PDB entry 8QRE | X-ray diffraction, 2.30 A resolution | chains D and H of the 6 polymer chains in the assembly

# Chain D (and H)
Molecule: Cholera enterotoxin subunit B
From: Vibrio cholerae O1
Notes: chain H of this document is another copy of the same molecule, construct and numbering; everything in this record applies to it too
Reference sequence: P01556 (CHTB_VIBCH); residues 1-103 here correspond to UniProt positions 22-124 (UniProt number = residue number + 21)
Chain sequence (103 residues; numbered 1 to 103; the number before each row is that of its first residue):
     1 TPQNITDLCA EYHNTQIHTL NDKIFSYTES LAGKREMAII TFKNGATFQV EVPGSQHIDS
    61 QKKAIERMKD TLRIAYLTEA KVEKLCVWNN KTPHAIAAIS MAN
Differences from the reference sequence: engineered mutation His18 (Tyr39 in P01556), Thr47 (Ile68 in P01556)
Disulfide bonds: Cys9-Cys86
Metal / ion sites: Na+: Cys9, Tyr12, Thr15
Small-molecule neighbours: beta-D-galactopyranose (GAL): Asn14, Glu51, Gln56, His57, Gln61, Trp88, Asn90, Lys91

# Interface between chain D and chain H
Residue-residue contacts (60; chain D residue first):
  Lys23(D) with Asn103(H), hydrogen bond
  Ile24(D) with Asn103(H)
  Phe25(D) with Ala102(H); Asn103(H)
  Ser26(D) with Met101(H)
  Tyr27(D) with Ser100(H); Met101(H), hydrogen bond (backbone-backbone)
  Thr28(D) with Ile99(H); Ser100(H)
  Glu29(D) with Arg67(H); Met68(H), hydrogen bond (side chain-backbone); Thr71(H), hydrogen bond; Ala98(H); Ile99(H), hydrogen bond (backbone-backbone)
  Ser30(D) with Leu8(H); Ala97(H); Ala98(H)
  Leu31(D) with Gln61(H), hydrogen bond (backbone-side chain); Ala64(H), hydrophobic; Met68(H), hydrophobic; Trp88(H), hydrophobic; Ile96(H); Ala97(H), hydrogen bond (backbone-backbone)
  Ala32(D) with Tyr12(H); Gln61(H); Ala97(H)
  Gly33(D) with Tyr12(H), hydrogen bond (backbone-side chain); Ile58(H); Gln61(H)
  Lys34(D) with Ile58(H)
  Arg35(D) with Thr1(H); Pro2(H); Leu8(H); Glu11(H), salt bridge; Tyr12(H)
  Glu36(D) with Ile58(H); Ser60(H), hydrogen bond; Gln61(H)
  Met37(D) with Thr1(H)
  Ile39(D) with Pro2(H); Gln3(H)
  Thr47(D) with Gln3(H)
  Gln49(D) with Thr1(H)
  Glu66(D) with Lys63(H); Arg67(H), salt bridge
  Lys69(D) with Arg67(H)
  Asp70(D) with Arg67(H), salt bridge
  Arg73(D) with Arg67(H); Asp70(H); Thr71(H), hydrogen bond
  Tyr76(D) with Met101(H); Ala102(H), hydrogen bond (side chain-backbone); Asn103(H)
  Leu77(D) with Ile74(H), hydrophobic; Ala80(H), hydrophobic
  Thr92(D) with Thr1(H); Gln3(H)
  Pro93(D) with Thr1(H); Pro2(H); Gln3(H)
Also at the interface, not in a pair above, chain D (28 interface residues in all): Pro53, Glu79
Also at the interface, not in a pair above, chain H (30 interface residues in all): Asn4, Ile5, Ile65, Thr78

# Overview
28 residues of chain D face 30 of chain H across their interface; the contacts include 11 hydrogen bonds and 3
salt bridges. Polar contacts include Arg35(D)-Glu11(H), Glu66(D)-Arg67(H) and Asp70(D)-Arg67(H). Ligands of
chain D: beta-D-galactopyranose. Cys9(D), Tyr12(D) and Thr15(D) coordinate Na+.
Both chains are Cholera enterotoxin subunit B (Vibrio cholerae O1). Entry 8QRE (Cholera holotoxin (wildtype))
was determined by X-ray diffraction.
